Entry 2NTM (X-ray diffraction, 2.60 A resolution); this record covers chains C and D of the 4 polymer chains in the assembly.

# Chain C (and D)
Protein: IMP cyclohydrolase
Source organism: Methanothermobacter thermautotrophicus
Notes: EC 3.5.4.10; chain D of this document is another copy of the same molecule, construct and numbering; everything in this record applies to it too
Reference sequence: O27099 (PURO_METTH); residue numbers follow UniProt; this construct covers 1-202
Sequence (222 residues; each row starts with the number of its first residue; numbers below 1 keep their minus sign (Met-19 is residue -19)):
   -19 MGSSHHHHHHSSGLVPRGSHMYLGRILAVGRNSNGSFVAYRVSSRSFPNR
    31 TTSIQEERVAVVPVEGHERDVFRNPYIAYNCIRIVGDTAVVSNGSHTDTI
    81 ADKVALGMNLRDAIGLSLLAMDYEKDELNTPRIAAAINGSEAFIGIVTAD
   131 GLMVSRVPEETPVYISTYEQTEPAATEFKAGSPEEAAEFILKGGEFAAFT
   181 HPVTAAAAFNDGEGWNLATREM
Not modelled in the structure: -19 to 0 (chain D: -19 to -3)
Differences from the reference sequence: cloning artifact (-19 to -16, -9 to 0); expression tag (-15 to -10)
Reported in the primary citation:
  - catalytic residues: Arg30, Tyr59, Glu104 (proposed by the authors, not directly observed)
  - mutagenesis - Y59F: decreased catalytic activity
  - mutagenesis - C61A: increased catalytic activity

# Interface between chain C and chain D
Residue-residue contacts - 27 pairs, chain C then chain D:
  Arg91(C) - Asp102(D)  salt bridge
  Arg91(C) - Val127(D)
  Arg91(C) - Thr128(D)  hydrogen bond (side chain-backbone)
  Arg91(C) - Gly131(D)
  Asp92(C) - Leu99(D)
  Leu96(C) - Leu99(D)  hydrophobic
  Leu99(C) - Asp92(D)
  Leu99(C) - Leu96(D)  hydrophobic
  Leu99(C) - Leu99(D)  hydrophobic
  Asp102(C) - Arg91(D)  salt bridge
  Phe123(C) - Asp130(D)
  Thr128(C) - Arg91(D)  hydrogen bond (backbone-side chain)
  Ala129(C) - Arg136(D)  hydrogen bond (backbone-side chain)
  Asp130(C) - Phe123(D)
  Asp130(C) - Ser135(D)
  Asp130(C) - Arg136(D)  salt bridge
  Gly131(C) - Arg91(D)
  Gly131(C) - Val134(D)
  Leu132(C) - Met133(D)
  Leu132(C) - Val134(D)  hydrogen bond (backbone-backbone)
  Met133(C) - Leu132(D)
  Met133(C) - Met133(D)  hydrophobic
  Val134(C) - Gly131(D)
  Val134(C) - Leu132(D)  hydrogen bond (backbone-backbone)
  Ser135(C) - Asp130(D)
  Arg136(C) - Ala129(D)  hydrogen bond (side chain-backbone)
  Arg136(C) - Asp130(D)  salt bridge
Also at the interface, not in a pair above, chain C (18 interface residues in all): Gly95, Tyr103, Val127
Also at the interface, not in a pair above, chain D (17 interface residues in all): Gly95

# Summary
18 residues of chain C and 17 residues of chain D are in contact, with 6 hydrogen bonds and 4 salt bridges.
Polar pairs include Arg91(C)-Asp102(D), Asp130(C)-Arg136(D) and Arg91(C)-Thr128(D). From the paper: catalytic
residues Arg30(C), Tyr59(C) and Glu104(C); Y59F of chain C reduces catalytic activity.
Both chains are IMP cyclohydrolase (Methanothermobacter thermautotrophicus). Entry 2NTM (Crystal structure of
PurO from Methanothermobacter thermoautotrophicus) was determined by X-ray diffraction, deposited together
with 2NTK and 2NTL.
